7CMK - chains A and L of the 5 polymer chains in the assembly; structure by electron microscopy, 3.40 A resolution.

== Chain A ==
Molecule: VP1
Source organism: Echovirus E30
Chain sequence (292 residues; row label = number of the first residue in the row):
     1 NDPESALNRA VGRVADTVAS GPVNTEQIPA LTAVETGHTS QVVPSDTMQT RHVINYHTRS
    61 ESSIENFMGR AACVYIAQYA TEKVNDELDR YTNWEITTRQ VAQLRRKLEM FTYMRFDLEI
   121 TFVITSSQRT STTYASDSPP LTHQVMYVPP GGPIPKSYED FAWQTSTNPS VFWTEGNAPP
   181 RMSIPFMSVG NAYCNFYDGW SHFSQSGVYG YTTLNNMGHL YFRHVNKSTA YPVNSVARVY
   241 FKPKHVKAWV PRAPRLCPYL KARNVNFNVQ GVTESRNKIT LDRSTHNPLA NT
Disordered / not traced: 1-51, 285-292

== Chain L ==
Molecule: Light chain
Source organism: Mus musculus
Chain sequence (213 residues; numbered 1 to 213; the number before each row is that of its first residue):
     1 DIELTQSPAI MSASPGEKVT MTCSASSSLR YMHWYQQKSG TSPKRWIYDT YNLASGVPVR
    61 FSGSGSGTSY SLTISSMEAE DAATYYCQQW SSNPPTFGAG TKLELKRADA APTVSIFPPS
   121 SEQLTSGGAS VVCFLNNFYP KDINVKWKID GSERQNGVLN SWTDQDSKDS TYSMSSTLTL
   181 TKDEYERHNS YTCEATHKTS TSPIVKSFNR NEC
Disulfide bonds: Cys133-Cys193

== Chain A / chain L interface ==
Contacting residue pairs - 9 pairs, chain A then chain L:
  Tyr75(A) with Arg30(L)
  Asn85(A) with Trp90(L)
  Asp86(A) with Tyr31(L); Trp90(L)
  Glu87(A) with Arg30(L); Tyr31(L)
  Asn93(A) with Tyr31(L), hydrogen bond
  Lys156(A) with Tyr48(L)
  His219(A) with Tyr51(L)
Other interface residues (no listed pair), chain A (9 interface residues in all): Val84, Thr92
Other interface residues (no listed pair), chain L (6 interface residues in all): Ser92

== Summary ==
9 residues of chain A and 6 residues of chain L are in contact; the contacts include 1 hydrogen bond. The
hydrogen-bonded pair is Asn93(A)-Tyr31(L).
Chain A is VP1 (Echovirus E30) and chain L is Light chain (Mus musculus); the structure, E30 E-particle in
complex with 6C5, was determined by electron microscopy, deposited together with 7C80 and 7C81.
